Entry 8W5F (electron microscopy, 3.30 A resolution); this record covers chains H and C of the 4 polymer chains in the assembly.

[Chain H]
Molecule: Heavy chain of Ab6
From: Mus musculus
Sequence (126 residues; each row starts with the number of its first residue):
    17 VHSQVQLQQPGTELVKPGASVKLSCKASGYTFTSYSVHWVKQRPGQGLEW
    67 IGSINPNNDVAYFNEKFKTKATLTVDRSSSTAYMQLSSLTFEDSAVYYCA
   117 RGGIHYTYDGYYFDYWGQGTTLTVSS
Disordered / not traced: 17-20, 141-142
Cystine bridges: C41-C115

[Chain C]
Molecule: Minor capsid protein A1
From: Escherichia phage Qbeta
UniProt: Q8LTE1 (A1_BPQBE); residues 0-132 here correspond to UniProt positions 1-133 (UniProt number = residue number + 1)
Sequence (133 residues; numbered 0 to 132; the number before each row is that of its first residue; numbering starts at 0):
     0 MAKLETVTLGNIGKDGKQTLVLNPRGVNPTNGVASLSQAGAVPALEKRVT
    50 VSVSQPSRNRKNYKVQVKIQNPTACTANGSCDPSVTRQAYADVTFSFTQY
   100 STDEERAFVRTELAALLASPLLIDAIDQLNPAY
Disordered / not traced: 0, 132

[Chain H / chain C interface]
Residue-residue contacts - 7 pairs, chain H then chain C:
  S50(H) - N10(C)  hydrogen bond
  I120(H) - N10(C)
  H121(H) - G9(C)  hydrogen bond (side chain-backbone)
  Y122(H) - G9(C)
  Y122(H) - N10(C)  hydrogen bond (side chain-backbone)
  Y124(H) - T110(C)
  Y124(H) - A113(C)  hydrophobic
Other interface residues (no listed pair), chain H (6 interface residues in all): Y51
Other interface residues (no listed pair), chain C (7 interface residues in all): I11, R109, A114

[Overview]
The interface between chain H and chain C involves 6 residues on one side and 7 on the other; the contacts
include 3 hydrogen bonds. Polar pairs include S50(H)-N10(C), H121(H)-G9(C) and Y122(H)-N10(C).
Chain H is Heavy chain of Ab6 (Mus musculus) and chain C is Minor capsid protein A1 (Escherichia phage Qbeta);
the structure, Cryo-EM structure of Qb-Ab6, was determined by electron microscopy together with 8W5D, 8W5E,
8W5G, 8W5L, 8W5M, 8W5N and 8 further entries from the same study.
